Entry 5AXH (X-ray diffraction, 2.20 A resolution); this record covers chains A and B.

[Chain A (and B)]
Name: Dextranase
Organism: Thermoanaerobacter pseudethanolicus ATCC 33223
Notes: EC 3.2.1.11; chain B of this document is another copy of the same molecule, construct and numbering; everything in this record applies to it too
UniProt: B0KBZ7 (B0KBZ7_THEP3); residue numbers follow UniProt; this construct covers 3-610
Amino-acid sequence (618 residues; each row starts with the number of its first residue):
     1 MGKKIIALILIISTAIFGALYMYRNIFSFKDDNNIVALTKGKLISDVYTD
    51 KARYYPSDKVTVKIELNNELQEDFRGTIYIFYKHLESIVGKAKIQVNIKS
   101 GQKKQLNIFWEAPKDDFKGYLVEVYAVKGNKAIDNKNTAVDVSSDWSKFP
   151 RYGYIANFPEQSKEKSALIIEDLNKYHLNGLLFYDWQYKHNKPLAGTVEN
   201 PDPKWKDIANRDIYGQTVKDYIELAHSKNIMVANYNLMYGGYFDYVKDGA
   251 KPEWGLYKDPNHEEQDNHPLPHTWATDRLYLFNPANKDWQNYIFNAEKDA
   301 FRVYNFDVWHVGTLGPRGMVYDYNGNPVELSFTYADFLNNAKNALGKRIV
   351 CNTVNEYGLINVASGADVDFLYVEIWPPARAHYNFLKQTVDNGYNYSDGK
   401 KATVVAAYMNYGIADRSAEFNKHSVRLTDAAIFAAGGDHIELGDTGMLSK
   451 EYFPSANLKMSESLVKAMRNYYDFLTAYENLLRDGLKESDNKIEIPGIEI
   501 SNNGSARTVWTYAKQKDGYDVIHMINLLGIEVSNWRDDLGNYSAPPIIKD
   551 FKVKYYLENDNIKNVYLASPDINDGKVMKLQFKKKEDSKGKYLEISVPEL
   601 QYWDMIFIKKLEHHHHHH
Disordered / not traced: 1-25, 612-618 (chain B: 1-24, 612-618)
Differences from the reference sequence: expression tag (1-2, 611-618); engineered mutation Gly-312 (Asp in B0KBZ7)

[Chain A / chain B interface]
Contacting residue pairs - 34 pairs, chain A then chain B:
  Gly-318(A) / Pro-378(B)
  Met-319(A) / Pro-377(B)
  Met-319(A) / Pro-378(B)
  Met-319(A) / Arg-536(B)
  Glu-329(A) / Ala-381(B)
  Glu-329(A) / Val-532(B)
  Glu-329(A) / Asn-534(B)  hydrogen bond
  Phe-332(A) / Glu-531(B)
  Tyr-357(A) / Pro-378(B)
  Tyr-357(A) / Ala-379(B)  hydrophobic
  Ile-360(A) / His-382(B)
  Ile-360(A) / Asn-384(B)
  Ile-360(A) / Asn-503(B)
  Pro-378(A) / Gly-318(B)
  Pro-378(A) / Glu-329(B)
  Ala-381(A) / Phe-332(B)  hydrophobic
  His-382(A) / Phe-332(B)
  His-382(A) / Ile-360(B)
  His-382(A) / Asn-361(B)
  Asn-384(A) / Ile-360(B)
  Asn-384(A) / Tyr-396(B)
  Gln-388(A) / Asn-392(B)  hydrogen bond
  Gln-388(A) / Tyr-396(B)  hydrogen bond
  Asn-392(A) / Gln-388(B)  hydrogen bond
  Tyr-396(A) / Asn-384(B)
  Tyr-396(A) / Gln-388(B)  hydrogen bond
  Asn-502(A) / Asp-398(B)  hydrogen bond
  Asn-503(A) / Tyr-396(B)
  Val-532(A) / Phe-332(B)  hydrophobic
  Ser-533(A) / Phe-332(B)
  Asn-534(A) / Phe-332(B)
  Arg-536(A) / Met-319(B)
  Arg-536(A) / Glu-329(B)  salt bridge
  Leu-539(A) / Pro-327(B)  hydrophobic
Other interface residues (no listed pair), chain A (29 interface residues in all): Pro-316, Asn-361, Ala-379, Arg-380, Phe-385, Asp-398, Tyr-411, Gly-412, Ser-505
Other interface residues (no listed pair), chain B (28 interface residues in all): Pro-316, Tyr-357, Ser-364, Arg-380, Asn-502, Asp-538

[Overview]
Chain A and chain B form an interface of 29 and 28 residues respectively, with 6 hydrogen bonds and 1 salt
bridge. Polar pairs include Arg-536(A)/Glu-329(B), Glu-329(A)/Asn-534(B) and Gln-388(A)/Asn-392(B).
Chain A and chain B are both Dextranase (Thermoanaerobacter pseudethanolicus ATCC 33223); the structure,
Crystal structure of thermophilic dextranase from Thermoanaerobacter pseudethanolicus, D312G mutant in complex
with isomaltohexaose, was determined by X-ray diffraction.
